Entry 7CUN (electron microscopy, 3.50 A resolution); this record covers chains B and G of the 12 polymer chains in the assembly.

# Chain B
Protein: Integrator complex subunit 2
Organism: Homo sapiens
UniProtKB: Q9H0H0 (INT2_HUMAN); numbering as in UniProt (aligned over 1-1204)
Sequence (1204 residues; each row starts with the number of its first residue):
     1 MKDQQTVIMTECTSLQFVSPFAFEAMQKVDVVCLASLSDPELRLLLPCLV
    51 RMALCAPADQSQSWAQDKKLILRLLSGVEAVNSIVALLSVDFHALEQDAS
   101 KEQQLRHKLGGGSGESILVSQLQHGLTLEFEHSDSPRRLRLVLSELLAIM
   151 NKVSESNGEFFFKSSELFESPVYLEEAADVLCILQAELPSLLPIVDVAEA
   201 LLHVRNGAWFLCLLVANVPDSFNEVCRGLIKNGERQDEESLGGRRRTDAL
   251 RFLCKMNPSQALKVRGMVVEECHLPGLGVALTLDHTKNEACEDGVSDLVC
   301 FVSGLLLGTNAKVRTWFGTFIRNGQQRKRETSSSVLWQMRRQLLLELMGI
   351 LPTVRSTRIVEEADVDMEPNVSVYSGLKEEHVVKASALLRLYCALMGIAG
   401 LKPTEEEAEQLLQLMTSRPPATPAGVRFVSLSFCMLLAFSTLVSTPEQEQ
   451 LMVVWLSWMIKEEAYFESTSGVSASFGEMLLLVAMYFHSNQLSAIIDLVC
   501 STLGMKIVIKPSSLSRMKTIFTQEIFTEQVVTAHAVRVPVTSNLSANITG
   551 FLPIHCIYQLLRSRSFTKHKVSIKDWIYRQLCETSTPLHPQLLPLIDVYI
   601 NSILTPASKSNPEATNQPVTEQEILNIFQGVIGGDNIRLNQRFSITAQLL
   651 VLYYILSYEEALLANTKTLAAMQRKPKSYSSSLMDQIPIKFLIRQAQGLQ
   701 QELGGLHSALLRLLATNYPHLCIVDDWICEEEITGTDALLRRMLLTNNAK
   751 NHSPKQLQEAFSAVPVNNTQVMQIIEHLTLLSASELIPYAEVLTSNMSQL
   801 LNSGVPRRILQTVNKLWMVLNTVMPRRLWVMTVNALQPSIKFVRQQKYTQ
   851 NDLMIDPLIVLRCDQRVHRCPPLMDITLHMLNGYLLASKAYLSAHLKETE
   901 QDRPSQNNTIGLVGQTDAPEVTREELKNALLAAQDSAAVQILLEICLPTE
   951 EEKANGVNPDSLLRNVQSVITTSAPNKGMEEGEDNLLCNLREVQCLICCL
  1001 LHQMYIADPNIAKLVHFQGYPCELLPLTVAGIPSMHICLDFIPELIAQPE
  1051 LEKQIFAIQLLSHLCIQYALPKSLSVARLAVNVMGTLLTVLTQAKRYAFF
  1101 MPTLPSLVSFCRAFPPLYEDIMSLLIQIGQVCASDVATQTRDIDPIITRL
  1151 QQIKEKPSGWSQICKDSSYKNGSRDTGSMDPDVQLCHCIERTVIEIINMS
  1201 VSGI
Not modelled in the structure: 1-31, 128-151, 625-641, 902-921, 952-983, 1157-1176, 1203-1204

# Chain G
Protein: Integrator complex subunit 7
Organism: Homo sapiens
UniProtKB: Q9NVH2 (INT7_HUMAN); residue numbers follow UniProt; this construct covers 1-962
Sequence (962 residues; row label = number of the first residue in the row):
     1 MASNSTKSFLADAGYGEQELDANSALMELDKGLRSGKLGEQCEAVVRFPR
    51 LFQKYPFPILINSAFLKLADVFRVGNNFLRLCVLKVTQQSEKHLEKILNV
   101 DEFVKRIFSVIHSNDPVARAITLRMLGSLASIIPERKNAHHSIRQSLDSH
   151 DNVEVEAAVFAAANFSAQSKDFAVGICNKISEMIQGLATPVDLKLKLIPI
   201 LQHMHHDAILASSARQLLQQLVTSYPSTKMVIVSLHTFTLLAASSLVDTP
   251 KQIQLLLQYLKNDPRKAVKRLAIQDLKLLANKTPHTWSRENIQALCECAL
   301 QTPYDSLKLGMLSVLSTLSGTIAIKHYFSIVPGNVSSSPRSSDLVKLAQE
   351 CCYHNNRGIAAHGVRVLTNITVSCQEKDLLALEQDAVFGLESLLVLCSQD
   401 DSPGAQATLKIALNCMVKLAKGRPHLSQSVVETLLTQLHSAQDAARILMC
   451 HCLAAIAMQLPVLGDGMLGDLMELYKVIGRSATDKQQELLVSLATVIFVA
   501 SQKALSVESKAVIKQQLESVSNGWTVYRIARQASRMGNHDMAKELYQSLL
   551 TQVASEHFYFWLNSLKEFSHAEQCLTGLQEENYSSALSCIAESLKFYHKG
   601 IASLTAASTPLNPLSFQCEFVKLRIDLLQAFSQLICTCNSLKTSPPPAIA
   651 TTIAMTLGNDLQRCGRISNQMKQSMEEFRSLASRYGDLYQASFDADSATL
   701 RNVELQQQSCLLISHAIEALILDPESASFQEYGSTGTAHADSEYERRMMS
   751 VYNHVLEEVESLNRKYTPVSYMHTACLCNAIIALLKVPLSFQRYFFQKLQ
   801 STSIKLALSPSPRNPAEPIAVQNNQQLALKVEGVVQHGSKPGLFRKIQSV
   851 CLNVSSTLQSKSGQDYKIPIDNMTNEMEQRVEPHNDYFSTQFLLNFAILG
   901 THNITVESSVKDANGIVWKTGPRTTIFVKSLEDPYSQQIRLQQQQAQQPL
   951 QQQQQRNAYTRF
Not modelled in the structure: 1-20, 329-341, 929-962

# Chain B / chain G interface
Contacting residue pairs - 107 pairs, chain B then chain G:
  Arg-43(B) with Asn-639(G)
  Leu-44(B) with Tyr-583(G); Leu-587(G), hydrophobic; Asn-639(G), hydrogen bond (backbone-side chain)
  Gln-66(B) with Ser-644(G)
  Asp-67(B) with Ser-644(G)
  Leu-70(B) with Pro-647(G), hydrophobic
  Leu-74(B) with Tyr-771(G), hydrogen bond (backbone-side chain)
  Leu-75(B) with Tyr-771(G)
  Val-78(B) with Lys-642(G), hydrogen bond (backbone-side chain)
  Lys-108(B) with Thr-651(G)
  Leu-211(B) with Arg-666(G), hydrogen bond (backbone-side chain)
  Cys-212(B) with Ala-648(G); Arg-666(G), hydrogen bond (backbone-side chain)
  Leu-213(B) with Ala-648(G); Thr-651(G); Arg-666(G)
  Leu-214(B) with Arg-666(G), hydrogen bond (backbone-side chain)
  Val-215(B) with Arg-666(G)
  Leu-241(B) with Cys-636(G), hydrogen bond (backbone-side chain)
  Gly-242(B) with Gln-633(G); Cys-636(G)
  Arg-245(B) with Gln-633(G)
  Leu-281(B) with Ala-591(G), hydrophobic
  Asp-284(B) with His-598(G)
  His-285(B) with His-598(G); Gln-629(G)
  Thr-315(B) with Leu-550(G); Tyr-559(G), hydrogen bond (backbone-side chain)
  Trp-316(B) with Tyr-559(G)
  Ile-321(B) with Phe-560(G), hydrophobic; Asn-563(G); Lys-599(G); Ala-602(G); Ser-603(G); Ala-606(G)
  Gln-325(B) with Ala-602(G), hydrogen bond (side chain-backbone); Thr-605(G); Ala-606(G)
  Lys-328(B) with Ala-606(G); Ser-608(G); Pro-610(G)
  Arg-329(B) with Ser-608(G)
  Glu-379(B) with Thr-551(G)
  Glu-380(B) with Thr-551(G)
  Val-383(B) with Val-553(G); Ser-555(G); Tyr-559(G), hydrophobic
  Ser-386(B) with Glu-556(G)
  Arg-390(B) with Glu-556(G); His-557(G), hydrogen bond; Phe-560(G); Ala-606(G)
  Pro-423(B) with Ala-554(G), hydrophobic
  Ala-424(B) with Val-553(G)
  Arg-427(B) with Glu-556(G), salt bridge
  Gln-697(B) with Lys-85(G)
  Gln-700(B) with Arg-50(G); Gln-89(G)
  Gln-701(B) with Arg-50(G), hydrogen bond (backbone-side chain)
  Gly-704(B) with Arg-50(G)
  Ser-708(B) with Glu-43(G); Val-46(G); Arg-47(G), hydrogen bond
  Leu-711(B) with Val-46(G), hydrophobic
  Arg-712(B) with Gly-39(G); Glu-43(G)
  Ala-715(B) with Leu-38(G)
  Thr-716(B) with Gly-39(G)
  Cys-722(B) with Phe-78(G)
  Val-724(B) with Asn-77(G); Val-117(G), hydrophobic; Ile-121(G), hydrophobic
  Trp-727(B) with Phe-78(G), hydrophobic; Lys-85(G)
  Ile-728(B) with Val-153(G), hydrophobic
  Glu-731(B) with Lys-85(G), salt bridge; Gln-88(G); Arg-124(G)
  Glu-732(B) with Arg-124(G), hydrogen bond (backbone-side chain); Phe-160(G)
  Ile-733(B) with Glu-156(G); Val-159(G), hydrophobic; Phe-160(G); Lys-196(G)
  Thr-734(B) with Val-159(G); Lys-196(G), hydrogen bond (side chain-backbone); Pro-199(G)
  Thr-736(B) with Val-233(G)
  Leu-740(B) with Lys-229(G)
  Met-743(B) with Ala-267(G); Arg-270(G), hydrogen bond (backbone-side chain); Leu-271(G); Gln-274(G), hydrogen bond
  Leu-744(B) with Thr-228(G); Ala-267(G), hydrophobic
  Thr-746(B) with Arg-270(G)
  Asn-747(B) with Arg-270(G)
  Glu-776(B) with Lys-229(G), salt bridge
  Lys-815(B) with Asp-192(G), salt bridge
  His-1002(B) with Asn-114(G), hydrogen bond (side chain-backbone); Pro-116(G)
  Gln-1003(B) with Asp-115(G); Pro-116(G)
  Ile-1006(B) with Asn-114(G); Asp-115(G)
  Ser-1034(B) with Asn-114(G)
Other interface residues (no listed pair), chain B (77 interface residues in all): Asn-82, Ser-240, Asn-288, Gly-324, Ala-387, Leu-431, Glu-702, Gly-705, His-707, Leu-739, Arg-742, Arg-808, Pro-1033, His-1036
Other interface residues (no listed pair), chain G (74 interface residues in all): Cys-42, Leu-81, Cys-82, Ala-163, Leu-195, Ile-200, Ile-232, His-236, Ser-584, Ser-640, Gln-670

# Summary
77 residues of chain B face 74 of chain G across their interface; the contacts include 17 hydrogen bonds and 4
salt bridges. Polar contacts include Arg-427(B)/Glu-556(G), Glu-731(B)/Lys-85(G) and Glu-776(B)/Lys-229(G).
Here chain B is Integrator complex subunit 2 and chain G is Integrator complex subunit 7, both from Homo
sapiens. Entry 7CUN (The structure of human Integrator-PP2A complex) was determined by electron microscopy.
